Entry 8X5T (X-ray diffraction, 1.60 A resolution); this record covers chains B and C of the 3 polymer chains in the assembly.

[Chain B (and C)]
Name: Peptidyl-tRNA hydrolase
Organism: Thermus thermophilus HB8
Notes: EC 3.1.1.29; chain C of this document is another copy of the same molecule, construct and numbering; everything in this record applies to it too
Reference sequence: Q5SHZ2 (PTH_THET8); residues 1-183 here = UniProt positions 1-183
Sequence (187 residues; row label = number of the first residue in the row; numbers below 1 keep their minus sign (Gly-3 is residue -3)):
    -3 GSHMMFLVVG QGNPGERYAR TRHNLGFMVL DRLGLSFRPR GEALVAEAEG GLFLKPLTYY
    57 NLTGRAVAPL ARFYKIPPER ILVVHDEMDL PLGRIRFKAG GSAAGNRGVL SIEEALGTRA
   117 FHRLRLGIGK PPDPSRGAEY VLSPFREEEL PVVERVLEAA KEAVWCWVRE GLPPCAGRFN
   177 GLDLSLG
Unresolved in the structure: 182-183 (chain C: -3, 182-183)
Differences from the reference sequence: expression tag (-3 to 0)
Curated features (UniProtKB/Swiss-Prot):
  - active site: His19 (Proton acceptor)
  - binding site (tRNA): Tyr14, Tyr55, Asn57
  - site: Asn9 (Discriminates between blocked and unblocked aminoacyl-tRNA), Asp82 (Stabilizes the basic form of H active site to accept a proton)
Disulfide bonds: Cys162-Cys171
Small-molecule neighbours: adenosine monophosphate (AMP): His19, Asn57, Asp82, Glu83, Met84, Asp85, Ala99, Ala100, Gly101, Asn102, Arg103, Pro130, Gly133, Ala134, Val137
What the authors report for this chain:
  - binding site for adenosine monophosphate: His19, Asp82, Glu83, Met84, Ala100, Gly101, Asn102, Arg103, Ala134
  - catalytic residues: His19, Asp82 (citing earlier work)
  - catalytic residues: Asn57
  - catalytic residues: Arg103 (proposed by the authors, not directly observed)
  - mutagenesis - E83A, N102A, R103A: decreased catalytic activity
  - mutagenesis - L138A: unchanged catalytic activity

[Chain B / chain C interface]
Contacting residue pairs - 12 pairs, chain B then chain C:
  Ala155(B) with Arg165(C)
  Glu158(B) with Arg165(C), salt bridge
  Cys162(B) with Glu45(C), hydrogen bond
  Glu166(B) with Glu43(C); Ala44(C)
  Pro170(B) with Gly30(C)
  Arg174(B) with Leu31(C); Ala44(C); Glu45(C), salt bridge; Trp161(C)
  Phe175(B) with Glu45(C)
  Leu180(B) with Arg165(C)
Also at the interface, not in a pair above, chain B (10 interface residues in all): Arg165, Leu178
Also at the interface, not in a pair above, chain C (8 interface residues in all): Gly46

[In short]
The interface between chain B and chain C involves 10 residues on one side and 8 on the other; the contacts
include 1 hydrogen bond and 2 salt bridges. Polar contacts include Glu158(B)-Arg165(C), Arg174(B)-Glu45(C) and
Cys162(B)-Glu45(C). From the paper: catalytic residues His19(B), Asp82(B) and Asn57(B) among others; E83A,
N102A and R103A of chain B reduce catalytic activity.
Chain B and chain C are both Peptidyl-tRNA hydrolase (Thermus thermophilus HB8); the structure, Crystal
structure of Thermus thermophilus peptidyl-tRNA hydrolase in complex with adenosine 5'-monophosphate, was
determined by X-ray diffraction (same publication as 8X5U).
